Entry 4HAU (X-ray diffraction, 2.00 A resolution); this record covers chains A and B of the 3 polymer chains in the assembly.

Chain A:
Name: GTP-binding nuclear protein Ran
Organism: Homo sapiens
UniProt: P62826 (RAN_HUMAN); numbering as in UniProt (aligned over 1-216)
Chain sequence (216 residues; each row starts with the number of its first residue):
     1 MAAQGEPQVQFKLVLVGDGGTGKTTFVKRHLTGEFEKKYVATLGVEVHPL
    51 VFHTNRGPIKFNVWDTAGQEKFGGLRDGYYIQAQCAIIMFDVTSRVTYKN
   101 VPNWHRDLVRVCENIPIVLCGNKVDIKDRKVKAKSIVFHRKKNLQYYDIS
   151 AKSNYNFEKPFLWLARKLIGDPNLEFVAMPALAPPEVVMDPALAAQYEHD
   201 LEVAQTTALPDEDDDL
Unresolved in the structure: 1-8, 187-195
UniProt features mapped onto this chain:
  - region: K37 to V45 (Switch-I), G68 to Q84 (Switch-II), D211 to L216 (Interaction with RANBP1)
  - binding site (GTP): D18 to T25, E36 to T42, G68, N122 to D125, S150 to K152
  - site: Q69 (Essential for GTP hydrolysis)
  - modified residue: A2 (N-acetylalanine), T24 (Phosphothreonine), K37 (N6-acetyllysine), K60 (N6-acetyllysine), K71 (N6-acetyllysine), K99 (N6-acetyllysine), K134 (N6-acetyllysine), K159 (N6-acetyllysine)
  - cross-link (Glycyl lysine isopeptide (Lys-Gly)): K71 (interchain with G-Cter in SUMO2), K152 (interchain with G-Cter in SUMO2)
  - mutagenesis: G19 (G19V: Blocks DNA replication; when associated with L-69), T24 (T24L: Has low binding affinity for GTP and GDP. Almost completely abolishes interaction with BIRC5; T24N: Has low binding affinity for GTP and GDP. Decreases nuclear import of proteins and RNA ...), T25 (T25A: Minor effect on the interaction with the alpha phosphate group of bound GTP), K37 (K37Q: Mimics acetylation; enhances the nuclear export of RELA/p65; K37R: Decreased acetylation), Y39 (Y39A: Abolishes steric hindrance that traps the essential Q-69 in an unreactive position, and causes slow GTP hydrolysis in wild-type ...), Q69 (Q69L: Strongly decreased GTPase activity. Probably locked in the GTP-bound form. Loss of interaction with NUTF2. Decreases nuclear location and leads to cytoplasmic location during interphase ...), E70 (E70A: Strongly decreases the relase of bound GDP), R76 (R76E: Probable loss of interaction with NUTF2. Loss of transport to the nucleus), K134 (K134Q: Loss of normal mitotic chromosome segregation and defective mitotic spindle orientation; K134R: Loss of normal mitotic chromosome segregation and formation of sister chromatid bridges), D211 to L216 (No effect on GTPase activity. Abolishes interaction with RANBP1)
Metal / ion sites: Mg2+: T24, T42 (together with GMP-PNP)
Small-molecule neighbours: GMP-PNP (GNP; phosphoaminophosphonic acid-guanylate ester): G17, D18, G19, G20, T21, G22, K23, T24, T25, F35, E36, K37, K38, Y39, V40, A41, T42, T66, A67, G68, Q69, N122, K123, D125, I126, S150, A151, K152

Chain B:
Name: Ran-specific GTPase-activating protein 1
Organism: Saccharomyces cerevisiae
Notes: fragment: RanDB1
UniProt: P41920 (YRB1_YEAST); numbering as in UniProt (aligned over 62-201)
Chain sequence (140 residues; numbered 62 to 201; the number before each row is that of its first residue):
    62 DIHFEPVVHLEKVDVKTMEEDEEVLYKVRAKLFRFDKDAKEWKERGTGDC
   112 KFLKNKKTNKVRILMRRDKTLKICANHIIAPEYTLKPNVGSDRSWVYACT
   162 ADIAEGEAEAFTFAIRFGSKENADKFKEEFEKAQEINKKA
Unresolved in the structure: 62-79, 201
Sequence notes: conflict K98 (Ala in P41920)

How chain A and chain B interact:
Pairs across the interface (85; chain A residue first):
  R29(A) - E105(B)  salt bridge
  T32(A) - E105(B)
  T32(A) - R106(B)
  T32(A) - R128(B)  hydrogen bond (backbone-side chain)
  G33(A) - E105(B)
  G33(A) - R106(B)
  G33(A) - R128(B)
  E34(A) - R95(B)  salt bridge
  E34(A) - K104(B)  salt bridge
  E34(A) - E105(B)  hydrogen bond (backbone-backbone)
  L50(A) - K133(B)
  V51(A) - K133(B)  hydrogen bond (backbone-side chain)
  F52(A) - K133(B)
  F157(A) - D129(B)
  F157(A) - K130(B)
  F157(A) - T131(B)
  E158(A) - K130(B)
  F176(A) - K130(B)
  V177(A) - L132(B)
  A178(A) - R127(B)
  A178(A) - L132(B)
  M179(A) - R127(B)  hydrogen bond (backbone-side chain)
  A181(A) - R123(B)  hydrogen bond (backbone-side chain)
  A181(A) - L125(B)  hydrophobic
  A181(A) - R127(B)
  A181(A) - I134(B)  hydrophobic
  A181(A) - N137(B)
  L182(A) - R123(B)  hydrogen bond (backbone-side chain)
  L182(A) - N137(B)  hydrogen bond (backbone-side chain)
  L182(A) - I164(B)
  A183(A) - I164(B)
  P184(A) - R123(B)
  P184(A) - N137(B)
  P184(A) - H138(B)
  P184(A) - I139(B)
  P184(A) - I164(B)  hydrophobic
  P185(A) - I139(B)
  P185(A) - A162(B)  hydrophobic
  E186(A) - K121(B)  salt bridge
  E186(A) - I139(B)
  Y197(A) - A159(B)  hydrophobic
  D200(A) - K98(B)
  L201(A) - V157(B)  hydrophobic
  L201(A) - T173(B)
  V203(A) - F96(B)  hydrophobic
  V203(A) - K101(B)
  A204(A) - F96(B)  hydrophobic
  A204(A) - W103(B)  hydrogen bond (backbone-side chain)
  A204(A) - N149(B)  hydrogen bond (backbone-side chain)
  A204(A) - T173(B)
  Q205(A) - K147(B)
  Q205(A) - P148(B)
  Q205(A) - N149(B)  hydrogen bond (backbone-side chain)
  Q205(A) - V150(B)  hydrogen bond (backbone-backbone)
  Q205(A) - V157(B)
  T206(A) - V150(B)
  T207(A) - F96(B)
  T207(A) - K101(B)
  T207(A) - W103(B)  hydrogen bond (backbone-side chain)
  T207(A) - N149(B)  hydrogen bond (backbone-side chain)
  A208(A) - W103(B)
  A208(A) - N149(B)
  L209(A) - W103(B)  hydrophobic
  L209(A) - N149(B)  hydrogen bond (backbone-side chain)
  L209(A) - S155(B)
  L209(A) - A175(B)  hydrophobic
  L209(A) - R177(B)
  P210(A) - F94(B)  hydrophobic
  P210(A) - W103(B)
  P210(A) - R177(B)  hydrogen bond (backbone-side chain)
  D211(A) - R177(B)  hydrogen bond (backbone-side chain)
  E212(A) - G151(B)
  E212(A) - S152(B)  hydrogen bond
  E212(A) - R154(B)  salt bridge
  E212(A) - R177(B)  salt bridge
  D214(A) - K92(B)  salt bridge
  D214(A) - R154(B)  hydrogen bond (backbone-side chain)
  D215(A) - R154(B)  hydrogen bond (backbone-side chain)
  D215(A) - G179(B)
  L216(A) - R90(B)
  L216(A) - K92(B)  hydrogen bond (backbone-side chain)
  L216(A) - T108(B)
  L216(A) - R177(B)  hydrogen bond (backbone-side chain)
  L216(A) - F178(B)
  L216(A) - G179(B)
Also at the interface, not in a pair above, chain A (40 interface residues in all): H30, F35, K38, P180, D213
Also at the interface, not in a pair above, chain B (48 interface residues in all): E80, A91, E102, Y158, A169

Summary:
40 residues of chain A and 48 residues of chain B are in contact, with 21 hydrogen bonds and 7 salt bridges.
Polar pairs include R29(A)-E105(B), E34(A)-R95(B) and E34(A)-K104(B). Bound to chain A: GMP-PNP.
Chain A is GTP-binding nuclear protein Ran (Homo sapiens) and chain B is Ran-specific GTPase-activating
protein 1 (Saccharomyces cerevisiae); the structure, Crystal structure of CRM1 inhibitor Ratjadone A in
complex with CRM1-Ran-RanBP1, was determined by X-ray diffraction, deposited together with 4HAV, 4HAW, 4HAX,
4HAY, 4HAZ, 4HB2, 4HB3 and 4HB4.
